Entry 7A47 (X-ray diffraction, 2.16 A resolution); this record covers chain A.

# Chain A
Molecule: Isoform 2B of GTPase KRas
Organism: Homo sapiens
Notes: EC 3.6.5.2
UniProt: P01116-2 (RASK-2_HUMAN); numbering as in UniProt (aligned over 1-169)
Amino-acid sequence (170 residues; each row starts with the number of its first residue; numbering starts at 0):
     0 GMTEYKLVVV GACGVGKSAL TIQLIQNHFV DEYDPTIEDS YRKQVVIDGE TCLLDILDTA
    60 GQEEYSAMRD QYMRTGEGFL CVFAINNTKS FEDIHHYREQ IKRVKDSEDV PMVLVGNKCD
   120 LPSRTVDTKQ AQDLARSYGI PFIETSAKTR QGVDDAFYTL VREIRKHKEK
Unresolved in the structure: 0, 168-169
Construct notes: expression tag (0); engineered mutation Cys-12 (Gly in P01116-2)
Covalently attached groups: Cpd4 (QY5) linked to Cys-12
Residues lining bound ligands:
  - GDP (guanosine-5'-diphosphate): Ala-11, Gly-13, Val-14, Gly-15, Lys-16, Ser-17, Ala-18, Phe-28, Val-29, Asp-30, Asp-57, Ala-59, Asn-116, Lys-117, Asp-119, Leu-120, Ser-145, Ala-146, Lys-147
  - Cpd4 (QY5; N-[3-bromanyl-2-(2-methylimidazol-1-yl)pyridin-4-yl]-3-[[3-bromanyl-2-(2-methylimidazol-1-yl)pyridin-4-yl]-propanoyl-amino]propanamide): Ser-17, Thr-20, Ile-21, Gln-25, Tyr-32, Ile-36, Glu-37, Ser-39, Tyr-40, Asp-57, Ala-59, Gly-60
What the authors report for this chain:
  - binding site for Cpd4: Cys-12, Tyr-32, Ser-39, Tyr-40, Gly-60, Glu-63, Ala-66
  - conformationally variable residues (loop rearrangement): Thr-35

# In short
Chain A binds GDP. Covalently linked Cpd4: at Cys-12. The paper reports a binding site for Cpd4 at Cys-12,
Tyr-32 and Ser-39 among others; conformational variability at Thr-35.
Chain A is Isoform 2B of GTPase KRas (Homo sapiens); the structure, KRASG12C GDP form in complex with Cpd4,
was determined by X-ray diffraction, deposited together with 7A1W, 7A1X and 7A1Y.
